PDB entry 3PO2 | X-ray diffraction, 3.30 A resolution | chains A and F of the 15 polymer chains in the assembly

# Chain A
Molecule: DNA-directed RNA polymerase II subunit RPB1
From: Saccharomyces cerevisiae
Notes: EC 2.7.7.6
Reference sequence: P04050 (RPB1_YEAST); numbering as in UniProt (aligned over 1-1733)
Amino-acid sequence (1733 residues; each row starts with the number of its first residue):
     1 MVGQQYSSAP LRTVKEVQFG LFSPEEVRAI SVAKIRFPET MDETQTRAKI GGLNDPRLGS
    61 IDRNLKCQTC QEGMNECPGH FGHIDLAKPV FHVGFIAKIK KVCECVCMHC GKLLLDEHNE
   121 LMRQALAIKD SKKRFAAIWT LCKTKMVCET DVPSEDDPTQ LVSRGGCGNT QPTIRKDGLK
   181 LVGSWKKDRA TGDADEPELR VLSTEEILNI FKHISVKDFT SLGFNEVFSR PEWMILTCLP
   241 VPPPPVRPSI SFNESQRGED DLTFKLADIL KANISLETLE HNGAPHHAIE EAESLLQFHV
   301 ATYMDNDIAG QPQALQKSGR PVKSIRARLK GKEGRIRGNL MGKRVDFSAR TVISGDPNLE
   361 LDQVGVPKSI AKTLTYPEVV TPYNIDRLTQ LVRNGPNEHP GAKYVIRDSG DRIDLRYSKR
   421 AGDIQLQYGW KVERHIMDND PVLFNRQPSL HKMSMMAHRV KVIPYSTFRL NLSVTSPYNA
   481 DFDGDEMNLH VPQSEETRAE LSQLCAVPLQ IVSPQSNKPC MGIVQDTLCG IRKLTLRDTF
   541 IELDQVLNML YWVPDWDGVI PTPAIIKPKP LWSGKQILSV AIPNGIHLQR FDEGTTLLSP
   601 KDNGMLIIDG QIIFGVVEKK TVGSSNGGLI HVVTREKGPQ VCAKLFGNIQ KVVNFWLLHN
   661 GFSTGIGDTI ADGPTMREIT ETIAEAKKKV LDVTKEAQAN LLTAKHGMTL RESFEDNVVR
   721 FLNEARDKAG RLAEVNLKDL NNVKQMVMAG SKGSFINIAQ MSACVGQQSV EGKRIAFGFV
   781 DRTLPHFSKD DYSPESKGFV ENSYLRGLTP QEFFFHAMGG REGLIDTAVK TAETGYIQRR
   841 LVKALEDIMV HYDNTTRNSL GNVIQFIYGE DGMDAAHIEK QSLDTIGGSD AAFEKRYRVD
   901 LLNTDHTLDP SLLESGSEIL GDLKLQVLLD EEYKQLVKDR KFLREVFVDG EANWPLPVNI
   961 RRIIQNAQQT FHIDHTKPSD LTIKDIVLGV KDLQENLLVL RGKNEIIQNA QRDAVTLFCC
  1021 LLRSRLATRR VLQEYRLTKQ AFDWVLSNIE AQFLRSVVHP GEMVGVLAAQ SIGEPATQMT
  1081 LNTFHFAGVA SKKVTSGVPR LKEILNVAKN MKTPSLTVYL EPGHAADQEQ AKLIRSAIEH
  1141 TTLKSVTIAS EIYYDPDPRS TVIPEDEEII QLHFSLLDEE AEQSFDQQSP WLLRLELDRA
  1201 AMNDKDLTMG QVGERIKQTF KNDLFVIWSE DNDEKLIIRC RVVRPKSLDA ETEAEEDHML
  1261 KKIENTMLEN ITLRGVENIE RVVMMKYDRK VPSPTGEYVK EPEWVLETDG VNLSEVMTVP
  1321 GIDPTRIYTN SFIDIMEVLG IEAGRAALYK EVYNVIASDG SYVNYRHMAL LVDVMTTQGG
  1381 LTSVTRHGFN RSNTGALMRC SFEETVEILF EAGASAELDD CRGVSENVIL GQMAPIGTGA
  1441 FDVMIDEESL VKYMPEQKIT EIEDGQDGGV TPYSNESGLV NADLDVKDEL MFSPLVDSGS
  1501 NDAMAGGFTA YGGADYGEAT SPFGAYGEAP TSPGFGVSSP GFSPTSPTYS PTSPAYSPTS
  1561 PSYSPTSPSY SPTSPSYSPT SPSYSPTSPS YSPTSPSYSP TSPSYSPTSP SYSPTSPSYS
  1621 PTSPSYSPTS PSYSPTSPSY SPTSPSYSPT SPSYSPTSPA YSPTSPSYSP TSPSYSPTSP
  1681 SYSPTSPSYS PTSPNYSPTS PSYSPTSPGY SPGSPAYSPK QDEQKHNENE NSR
Unresolved in the structure: 1-2, 187-194, 1087-1090, 1177-1186, 1245-1253, 1455-1733
Ion coordination: Zn2+ site 1: Cys67, Cys70, Cys77, His80; Zn2+ site 2: Cys107, Cys110, Cys148, Cys167; Mg2+: Asp481, Asp483, Asp485 (shared with 1 residue of chain P)
Curated features (UniProtKB/Swiss-Prot):
  - region: Pro248 to Asp260 (Lid loop), Asn306 to Lys323 (Rudder loop), Pro810 to Glu822 (Bridging helix)
  - binding site (Zn(2+)): Cys67, Cys70, Cys77, His80, Cys107, Cys110, Cys148, Cys167
  - binding site (Mg(2+)): Asp481, Asp483, Asp485
  - modified residue: Thr1471 (Phosphothreonine)
  - cross-link (Glycyl lysine isopeptide (Lys-Gly)): Lys695 (interchain with G-Cter in ubiquitin), Lys1246 (interchain with G-Cter in ubiquitin), Lys1350 (interchain with G-Cter in ubiquitin)

# Chain F
Molecule: DNA-directed RNA polymerases I, II, and III subunit RPABC2
From: Saccharomyces cerevisiae
Notes: EC 2.7.7.6
Reference sequence: P20435 (RPAB2_YEAST); numbering as in UniProt (aligned over 1-155)
Amino-acid sequence (155 residues; row label = number of the first residue in the row):
     1 MSDYEEAFND GNENFEDFDV EHFSDEETYE EKPQFKDGET TDANGKTIVT GGNGPEDFQQ
    61 HEQIRRKTLK EKAIPKDQRA TTPYMTKYER ARILGTRALQ ISMNAPVFVD LEGETDPLRI
   121 AMKELAEKKI PLVIRRYLPD GSFEDWSVEE LIVDL
Unresolved in the structure: 1-68
Curated features (UniProtKB/Swiss-Prot):
  - region: Leu111 to Leu132 (Leucine-zipper)
  - modified residue: Ser24 (Phosphoserine)

# How chain A and chain F interact
Contacting residue pairs (76):
  Val379(A) - Ser102(F)
  Val380(A) - Asn104(F)
  Thr381(A) - Asn104(F)  hydrogen bond
  Pro382(A) - Asn104(F)
  Tyr383(A) - Ile101(F)
  Tyr383(A) - Val107(F)
  Tyr383(A) - Leu111(F)  hydrophobic
  Tyr383(A) - Thr115(F)
  Ser494(A) - Leu99(F)
  Glu495(A) - Ala98(F)
  Glu495(A) - Leu99(F)
  Glu495(A) - Pro117(F)
  Glu496(A) - Gly95(F)
  Ala499(A) - Gly95(F)
  Ser502(A) - Leu118(F)
  Gln503(A) - Arg90(F)
  Leu504(A) - Ala91(F)  hydrophobic
  His851(A) - Pro139(F)
  Tyr852(A) - Thr81(F)
  Tyr852(A) - Thr86(F)
  Tyr852(A) - Glu89(F)  hydrogen bond
  Tyr852(A) - Arg136(F)
  Tyr852(A) - Tyr137(F)
  Tyr852(A) - Leu138(F)  hydrophobic
  Arg857(A) - Pro139(F)
  Arg1001(A) - Ala80(F)
  Arg1001(A) - Thr81(F)
  Arg1001(A) - Thr82(F)
  Arg1001(A) - Pro83(F)
  Leu1054(A) - Tyr84(F)
  Arg1055(A) - Asp154(F)  salt bridge
  Arg1055(A) - Leu155(F)
  His1059(A) - Thr86(F)
  His1059(A) - Lys87(F)  hydrogen bond (side chain-backbone)
  His1059(A) - Tyr88(F)
  Pro1060(A) - Thr86(F)
  Pro1060(A) - Tyr88(F)
  Gly1061(A) - Tyr88(F)
  Glu1062(A) - Lys87(F)  salt bridge
  Glu1062(A) - Tyr88(F)  hydrogen bond
  Arg1422(A) - Pro139(F)
  Gly1437(A) - Tyr88(F)
  Thr1438(A) - Tyr88(F)
  Thr1438(A) - Arg92(F)
  Phe1441(A) - Tyr88(F)
  Phe1441(A) - Glu89(F)
  Phe1441(A) - Arg92(F)  hydrogen bond (backbone-side chain)
  Phe1441(A) - Ile134(F)  hydrophobic
  Phe1441(A) - Arg135(F)
  Asp1442(A) - Arg92(F)
  Asp1442(A) - Val133(F)
  Asp1442(A) - Ile134(F)
  Asp1442(A) - Arg135(F)  hydrogen bond (backbone-backbone)
  Asp1442(A) - Tyr137(F)  hydrogen bond
  Val1443(A) - Leu132(F)  hydrophobic
  Val1443(A) - Val133(F)
  Met1444(A) - Pro131(F)
  Met1444(A) - Leu132(F)
  Met1444(A) - Val133(F)  hydrogen bond (backbone-backbone)
  Met1444(A) - Arg135(F)
  Ile1445(A) - Pro131(F)
  Ile1445(A) - Leu132(F)  hydrophobic
  Asp1446(A) - Pro131(F)  hydrogen bond (backbone-backbone)
  Asp1446(A) - Val133(F)
  Ser1449(A) - Pro131(F)
  Leu1450(A) - Phe108(F)  hydrophobic
  Leu1450(A) - Pro131(F)  hydrophobic
  Lys1452(A) - Glu149(F)  salt bridge
  Tyr1453(A) - Phe108(F)  hydrophobic
  Tyr1453(A) - Lys128(F)  hydrogen bond (side chain-backbone)
  Tyr1453(A) - Lys129(F)
  Tyr1453(A) - Ile130(F)
  Tyr1453(A) - Pro131(F)
  Tyr1453(A) - Glu149(F)  hydrogen bond
  Met1454(A) - Val107(F)
  Met1454(A) - Phe108(F)  hydrophobic
Other interface residues (no listed pair), chain A (42 interface residues in all): Tyr428, Gly429, Asp853, Gly1002, Ala1051, Ala1440
Other interface residues (no listed pair), chain F (44 interface residues in all): Leu94, Thr96, Pro106, Asp116, Ile120

# Overview
The interface between chain A and chain F involves 42 residues on one side and 44 on the other, with 11
hydrogen bonds and 3 salt bridges. Polar contacts include Arg1055(A)-Asp154(F), Glu1062(A)-Lys87(F) and
Lys1452(A)-Glu149(F).
Here chain A is DNA-directed RNA polymerase II subunit RPB1 and chain F is DNA-directed RNA polymerases I, II,
and III subunit RPABC2, both from Saccharomyces cerevisiae. Entry 3PO2 (Arrested RNA Polymerase II elongation
complex) was determined by X-ray diffraction (same publication as 3PO3).
